6WWS - chains B and K of the 3 polymer chains in the assembly; structure by electron microscopy, 2.70 A resolution.

# Chain B
Molecule: Tubulin beta-2B chain
Organism: Sus scrofa
UniProt: A0A287AGU7 (A0A287AGU7_PIG); residues 1-445 here = UniProt positions 1-445
Amino-acid sequence (445 residues; each row starts with the number of its first residue):
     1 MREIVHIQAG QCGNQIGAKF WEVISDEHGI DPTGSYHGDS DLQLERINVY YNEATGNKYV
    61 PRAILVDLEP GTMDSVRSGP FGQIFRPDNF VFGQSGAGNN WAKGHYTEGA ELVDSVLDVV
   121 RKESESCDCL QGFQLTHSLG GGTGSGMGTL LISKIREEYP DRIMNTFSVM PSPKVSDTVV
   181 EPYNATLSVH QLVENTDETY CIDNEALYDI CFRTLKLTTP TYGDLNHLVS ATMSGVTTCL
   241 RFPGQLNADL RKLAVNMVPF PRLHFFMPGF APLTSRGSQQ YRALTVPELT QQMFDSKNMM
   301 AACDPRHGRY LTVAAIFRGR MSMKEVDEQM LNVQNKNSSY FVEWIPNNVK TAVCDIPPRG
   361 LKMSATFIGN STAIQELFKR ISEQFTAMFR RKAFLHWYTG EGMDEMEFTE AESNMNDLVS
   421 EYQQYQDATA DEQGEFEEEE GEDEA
Not modelled in the structure: 430-445
Residues lining bound ligands:
  - GDP (guanosine-5'-diphosphate): Gly-10, Gln-11, Cys-12, Gln-15, Asn-99, Ser-138, Gly-140, Gly-141, Gly-142, Thr-143, Gly-144, Asp-177, Glu-181, Asn-204, Tyr-222, Asn-226
  - GTP (guanosine-5'-triphosphate): Gln-245, Leu-246, Lys-252
  - taxol (TA1): Glu-22, Val-23, Asp-26, Glu-27, Leu-215, Leu-217, Asp-224, His-227, Leu-228, Ala-231, Ser-234, Phe-270, Pro-272, Leu-273, Thr-274, Ser-275, Arg-276, Gln-279, Arg-318, Pro-358, Arg-359, Gly-360, Leu-361

# Chain K
Molecule: Kinesin-like protein KIF14
Organism: Mus musculus
UniProt: L0N7N1 (KIF14_MOUSE); residue numbers follow UniProt; this construct covers 391-743
Amino-acid sequence (358 residues; row label = number of the first residue in the row):
   386 GPLGSNSQVT VAVRVRPFSK REKTEKASQV VFTNGEEITV EHPDMKQVYS FIYDVSFWSF
   446 DECHPGYASQ TTVYETLAAP LLDRAFEGYN TCLFAYGQTG SGKSYTMMGL NEEPGIIPRF
   506 CEDLFAQIAK KQTSEVSYHL EMSFFEVYNE KIHDLLVCKG ENGQRKQPLR AREHPVSGPY
   566 VEGLSMNVVS SYSDIQSWLE LGNKQRATAA TGMNDKSSRS HSVFTLVMTQ TKTEVVEGEE
   626 HDHRITSRIN LVDLAGSERC STAHSSGQRL KEGVSINKSL LTLGKVISAL SEQANGKRVF
   686 IPYRESTLTW LLKESLGGNS KTAMIATVSP AASNIEETLS TLRYATQARL IVNIAKVN
Not modelled in the structure: 386-390, 737-743
Construct notes: expression tag (386-390)
UniProt features mapped onto this chain:
  - binding site (ATP): Gly-482 to Ser-489
Residues lining bound ligands: AMP-PNP (ANP; phosphoaminophosphonic acid-adenylate ester): Arg-399, Arg-401, Pro-402, Ser-444, Gln-483, Thr-484, Gly-485, Gly-487, Lys-488, Ser-489, Tyr-490, Asn-599, Lys-601

# Chain B / chain K interface
Pairs across the interface - 20 pairs, chain B then chain K:
  Phe-260(B) with Lys-670(K)
  Pro-261(B) with Glu-690(K)
  Arg-262(B) with Arg-689(K)
  Met-406(B) with Arg-557(K); Glu-558(K); His-559(K); Tyr-565(K), hydrophobic
  Glu-410(B) with Arg-557(K), salt bridge; Glu-558(K)
  Ser-413(B) with Glu-558(K), hydrogen bond
  Asn-414(B) with Arg-689(K)
  Asp-417(B) with Phe-685(K); Arg-689(K), salt bridge
  Ser-420(B) with Phe-685(K)
  Glu-421(B) with Phe-685(K)
  Gln-423(B) with Arg-683(K), hydrogen bond (backbone-side chain)
  Gln-424(B) with Arg-683(K), hydrogen bond (backbone-side chain); Val-684(K); Phe-685(K)
  Asp-427(B) with Arg-683(K)
Interface residues without a listed pair, chain B (16 interface residues in all): Glu-194, Glu-407, Thr-409
Interface residues without a listed pair, chain K (11 interface residues in all): Pro-560

# Overview
16 residues of chain B face 11 of chain K across their interface, with 3 hydrogen bonds and 2 salt bridges.
Polar contacts include Glu-410(B)/Arg-557(K), Asp-417(B)/Arg-689(K) and Ser-413(B)/Glu-558(K). Bound to chain
B: GTP, GDP and taxol. Chain K binds AMP-PNP.
Here chain B is Tubulin beta-2B chain (Sus scrofa) and chain K is Kinesin-like protein KIF14 (Mus musculus).
Entry 6WWS (Kif14[391-743] - AMP-PNP open state class in complex with a microtubule) was determined by
electron microscopy (same publication as 6WWE, 6WWF, 6WWG, 6WWH, 6WWI, 6WWJ and 13 further entries).
